Entry 7KAU (electron microscopy, 4.00 A resolution); this record covers chains E and F of the 7 polymer chains in the assembly.

[Chain E]
Name: Translocation protein SEC66
Source organism: Saccharomyces cerevisiae BY4741
UniProtKB: P33754 (SEC66_YEAST); residue numbers follow UniProt; this construct covers 1-206
Sequence (206 residues; numbered 1 to 206; the number before each row is that of its first residue):
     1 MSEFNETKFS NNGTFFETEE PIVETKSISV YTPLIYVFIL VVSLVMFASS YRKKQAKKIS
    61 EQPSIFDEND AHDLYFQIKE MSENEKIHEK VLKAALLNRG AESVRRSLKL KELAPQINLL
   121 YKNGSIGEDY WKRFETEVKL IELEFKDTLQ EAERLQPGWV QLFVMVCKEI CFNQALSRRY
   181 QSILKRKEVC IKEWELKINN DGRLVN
Not modelled in the structure: 1-68
Swiss-Prot annotation at these positions:
  - glycosylation (N-linked (GlcNAc...) asparagine): Asn-5, Asn-12

[Chain F]
Name: Translocation protein SEC72
Source organism: Saccharomyces cerevisiae BY4741
UniProtKB: P39742 (SEC72_YEAST); residue numbers follow UniProt; this construct covers 1-193
Sequence (193 residues; numbered 1 to 193; the number before each row is that of its first residue):
     1 MVTLEYNANS KLITASDAVV ALSTETNIDQ INVLTTSLIG ETNPNFTPQP NEALSKMIKG
    61 LFESGMKNLQ QKKLNEALKN VSLAIEMAQR KRAPWEAFAI QLPELHFMLR SKIDLCLILG
   121 KHLEALQDLD FLLGTGLIQP DVFVRKADCL LKLRQWEEAR ATCERGLALA PEDMKLRALL
   181 IETARNLAEY NGE
Not modelled in the structure: 1-2, 193

[Chain E / chain F interface]
Residue-residue contacts (51; chain E residue first):
  Ala-71(E) / Asn-27(F)
  Leu-74(E) / Ile-31(F)  hydrophobic
  Gln-77(E) / Leu-4(F)
  Ile-78(E) / Ile-13(F)  hydrophobic
  Met-81(E) / Leu-4(F)
  Ile-87(E) / Tyr-6(F)  hydrophobic
  His-88(E) / Tyr-6(F)  hydrogen bond (backbone-side chain)
  His-88(E) / Lys-11(F)  hydrogen bond
  Lys-90(E) / Ile-39(F)
  Val-91(E) / Ile-13(F)  hydrophobic
  Ala-94(E) / Leu-34(F)
  Ala-94(E) / Thr-35(F)
  Asn-98(E) / Gln-30(F)
  Trp-159(E) / Asn-45(F)  hydrogen bond
  Trp-159(E) / Phe-46(F)  hydrophobic
  Leu-162(E) / Asn-45(F)
  Leu-162(E) / Phe-46(F)
  Met-165(E) / Pro-48(F)  hydrophobic
  Val-166(E) / Phe-46(F)  hydrophobic
  Val-166(E) / Trp-95(F)  hydrophobic
  Glu-169(E) / Pro-48(F)
  Glu-169(E) / Trp-95(F)
  Glu-169(E) / Glu-96(F)
  Ile-170(E) / Trp-95(F)  hydrophobic
  Phe-172(E) / Phe-98(F)  hydrophobic
  Asn-173(E) / Ala-93(F)
  Asn-173(E) / Pro-94(F)  hydrogen bond (side chain-backbone)
  Asn-173(E) / Glu-96(F)
  Asn-173(E) / Phe-98(F)
  Asn-173(E) / Gln-101(F)  hydrogen bond
  Gln-174(E) / Gln-30(F)  hydrogen bond
  Leu-176(E) / Leu-102(F)  hydrophobic
  Leu-176(E) / Phe-131(F)  hydrophobic
  Arg-178(E) / Gln-30(F)
  Arg-179(E) / Phe-131(F)
  Tyr-180(E) / Glu-86(F)
  Tyr-180(E) / Gln-89(F)
  Gln-181(E) / Arg-90(F)
  Lys-187(E) / Glu-124(F)
  Cys-190(E) / Leu-123(F)  hydrophobic
  Ile-191(E) / Leu-123(F)  hydrophobic
  Trp-194(E) / Gln-155(F)
  Trp-194(E) / Glu-158(F)
  Ile-198(E) / Leu-123(F)  hydrophobic
  Asp-201(E) / Lys-121(F)  hydrogen bond (backbone-side chain)
  Gly-202(E) / Lys-121(F)
  Gly-202(E) / His-122(F)  hydrogen bond (backbone-backbone)
  Arg-203(E) / Leu-119(F)  hydrogen bond (side chain-backbone)
  Arg-203(E) / Gly-120(F)
  Leu-204(E) / Leu-153(F)  hydrophobic
  Asn-206(E) / Arg-154(F)
Also at the interface, not in a pair above, chain E (38 interface residues in all): Ser-177, Ile-183, Arg-186
Also at the interface, not in a pair above, chain F (47 interface residues in all): Thr-3, Thr-24, Ile-28, Leu-38, Pro-44, Ile-85, Ala-97, Leu-105, Gln-127, Asp-128, Asp-130, Thr-135, Lys-152

[Summary]
The interface between chain E and chain F involves 38 residues on one side and 47 on the other, with 9
hydrogen bonds. Polar pairs include His-88(E)/Tyr-6(F), His-88(E)/Lys-11(F) and Trp-159(E)/Asn-45(F).
Here chain E is Translocation protein SEC66 and chain F is Translocation protein SEC72, both from
Saccharomyces cerevisiae BY4741. Entry 7KAU (Cryo-EM structure of the Sec complex from S. cerevisiae, Sec61
pore ring and Sec63 FN3 double ...) was determined by electron microscopy together with 7KAH, 7KAI, 7KAJ,
7KAK, 7KAL, 7KAM and 8 further entries from the same study.
